PDB entry 4V9G | X-ray diffraction, 7.78 A resolution (low resolution: residue-level contacts below are approximate; hydrogen-bond / salt-bridge calls are withheld) | chains BH and BL of the 64 polymer chains in the assembly

Chain BH:
Molecule: Reaction center protein H chain
Source organism: Rhodobacter sphaeroides
Reference sequence: P0C0Y7 (RCEH_RHOSH); residue numbers follow UniProt; this construct covers 1-260
Chain sequence (260 residues; numbered 1 to 260; the number before each row is that of its first residue):
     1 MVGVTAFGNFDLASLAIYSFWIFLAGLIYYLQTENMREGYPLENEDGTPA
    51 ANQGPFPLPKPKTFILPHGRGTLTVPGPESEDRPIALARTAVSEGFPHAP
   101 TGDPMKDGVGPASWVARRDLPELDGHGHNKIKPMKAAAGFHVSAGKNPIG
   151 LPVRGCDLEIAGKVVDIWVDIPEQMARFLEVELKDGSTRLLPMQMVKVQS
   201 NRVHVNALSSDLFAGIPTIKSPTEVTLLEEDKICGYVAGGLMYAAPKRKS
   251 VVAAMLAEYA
Disordered / not traced: 1-10

Chain BL:
Molecule: Reaction center protein L chain
Source organism: Rhodobacter sphaeroides
Reference sequence: P0C0Y8 (RCEL_RHOSH); residues 0-281 here correspond to UniProt positions 1-282 (UniProt number = residue number + 1)
Chain sequence (282 residues; each row starts with the number of its first residue; numbering starts at 0):
     0 MALLSFERKYRVPGGTLVGGNLFDFWVGPFYVGFFGVATFFFAALGIILI
    50 AWSAVLQGTWNPQLISVYPPALEYGLGGAPLAKGGLWQIITICATGAFVS
   100 WALREVEICRKLGIGYHIPFAFAFAILAYLTLVLFRPVMMGAWGYAFPYG
   150 IWTHLDWVSNTGYTYGNFHYNPAHMIAISFFFTNALALALHGALVLSAAN
   200 PEKGKEMRTPDHEDTFFRDLVGYSIGTLGIHRLGLLLSLSAVFFSALCMI
   250 ITGTIWFDQWVDWWQWWVKLPWWANIPGGING
Disordered / not traced: 0
Ion coordination: Fe2+: His-190, His-230 (shared with 1 residue of chain BM)
Small-molecule neighbours:
  - bacteriochlorophyll a (BCL), molecule 1: Ile-46, Ile-49, Tyr-128, Leu-131, Phe-146, Ile-150, His-153, Leu-154, Trp-156, Val-157
  - bacteriochlorophyll a (BCL), molecule 2: Phe-97, Phe-121, Ala-124, Ala-127, Tyr-128, Leu-131, Val-157, Gly-161, Tyr-162, Phe-167, His-168, His-173, Ala-176, Ile-177, Phe-180, Phe-181, Ala-240, Val-241, Ser-244, Ala-245, Met-248
  - bacteriochlorophyll a (BCL), molecule 3: Val-157, Ser-158, Tyr-162, Phe-181
  - bacteriochlorophyll a (BCL), molecule 4: His-168, Met-174, Ile-177, Ser-178, Phe-181, Thr-182, Leu-185
  - bacteriopheophytin a (BPH), molecule 1: Thr-38, Phe-41, Ala-42, Gly-45, Ile-46, Ile-89, Cys-92, Ala-93, Ala-96, Phe-97, Trp-100, Glu-104, Ala-120, Phe-121, Phe-123, Ala-124, Tyr-148, Gly-149, Ile-150, Ser-237, Leu-238, Val-241
  - bacteriopheophytin a (BPH), molecule 2: Phe-181, Ala-184, Leu-185, Ala-188, Leu-189, Leu-219, Val-220
  - ubiquinone-10 (U10): Pro-171, Ala-172, Ile-175, Phe-179, Thr-182, Leu-185, Ala-186, Leu-189, His-190, Glu-212, Phe-216, Val-220, Tyr-222, Ser-223, Ile-229, Leu-232, Leu-236, Phe-243, Leu-246, Ile-250, Ile-254, Trp-259, Trp-262

Chain BH / chain BL interface:
Contacting residue pairs (70):
  Gly-39(BH) / Leu-3(BL)
  Gly-39(BH) / Ser-4(BL)
  Gly-39(BH) / Phe-5(BL)
  Tyr-40(BH) / Leu-3(BL)
  Pro-41(BH) / Ser-4(BL)
  Leu-42(BH) / Leu-2(BL)
  Leu-42(BH) / Leu-3(BL)
  Glu-43(BH) / Leu-2(BL)
  Glu-43(BH) / Leu-3(BL)
  Glu-43(BH) / Ser-4(BL)
  Asn-44(BH) / Leu-2(BL)
  Glu-45(BH) / Leu-2(BL)
  Glu-45(BH) / Arg-7(BL)
  Glu-45(BH) / Arg-10(BL)
  Asp-46(BH) / Arg-7(BL)
  Lys-62(BH) / Asn-199(BL)
  Thr-63(BH) / Asn-199(BL)
  Phe-64(BH) / Ala-198(BL)
  Ile-65(BH) / Ala-198(BL)
  Ile-65(BH) / Gly-203(BL)
  Ile-65(BH) / Lys-204(BL)
  Ile-65(BH) / Glu-205(BL)
  Ile-65(BH) / Met-206(BL)
  Leu-66(BH) / Glu-205(BL)
  Leu-66(BH) / Met-206(BL)
  Pro-67(BH) / Met-206(BL)
  Pro-67(BH) / Arg-207(BL)
  Pro-67(BH) / Thr-208(BL)
  His-68(BH) / Thr-208(BL)
  Glu-79(BH) / Ser-4(BL)
  Glu-79(BH) / Phe-5(BL)
  Glu-81(BH) / Ser-4(BL)
  Glu-81(BH) / Arg-7(BL)
  Arg-83(BH) / Lys-8(BL)
  Ile-85(BH) / Arg-7(BL)
  Ile-85(BH) / Lys-8(BL)
  Leu-87(BH) / Arg-7(BL)
  Gly-95(BH) / Arg-10(BL)
  Gly-95(BH) / Trp-25(BL)
  Pro-97(BH) / Arg-10(BL)
  Pro-97(BH) / Val-11(BL)
  Pro-97(BH) / Pro-12(BL)
  Pro-97(BH) / Trp-25(BL)
  His-98(BH) / Arg-7(BL)
  His-98(BH) / Arg-10(BL)
  His-98(BH) / Val-11(BL)
  His-98(BH) / Pro-12(BL)
  Gly-110(BH) / Lys-8(BL)
  Gly-110(BH) / Val-11(BL)
  Ser-113(BH) / Tyr-9(BL)
  Leu-123(BH) / Thr-208(BL)
  Asp-124(BH) / Thr-208(BL)
  Asp-124(BH) / Pro-209(BL)
  Asp-124(BH) / Asp-210(BL)
  His-126(BH) / Asp-210(BL)
  Lys-130(BH) / Pro-209(BL)
  Pro-172(BH) / Asp-210(BL)
  Pro-172(BH) / Asp-213(BL)
  Glu-173(BH) / Thr-226(BL)
  Ala-238(BH) / Leu-111(BL)
  Ala-238(BH) / Gly-112(BL)
  Leu-241(BH) / Arg-109(BL)
  Leu-241(BH) / Leu-111(BL)
  Leu-241(BH) / Gly-112(BL)
  Met-242(BH) / Val-11(BL)
  Met-242(BH) / Pro-12(BL)
  Met-242(BH) / Arg-109(BL)
  Met-242(BH) / Lys-110(BL)
  Met-242(BH) / Leu-111(BL)
  Met-255(BH) / Arg-109(BL)
Interface residues without a listed pair, chain BH (40 interface residues in all): Glu-38, Phe-96, Pro-111, Gln-194, Tyr-243
Interface residues without a listed pair, chain BL (30 interface residues in all): Pro-200, Arg-217, Arg-231

Summary:
40 residues of chain BH and 30 residues of chain BL are in contact. Chain BL binds 4 copies of
bacteriochlorophyll a, bacteriopheophytin a and ubiquinone-10. The Fe2+ site is built by His-190(BL) and
His-230(BL).
Chain BH is Reaction center protein H chain and chain BL is Reaction center protein L chain, both from
Rhodobacter sphaeroides; the structure, RC-LH1-PufX dimer complex from Rhodobacter sphaeroides, was determined
by X-ray diffraction.
